Entry 1AI2 (X-ray diffraction, 1.90 A resolution); this record covers chain A.

[Chain A]
Protein: Isocitrate dehydrogenase
From: Escherichia coli
Notes: EC 1.1.1.42
Reference sequence: P08200 (IDH_ECOLI); numbering as in UniProt (aligned over 1-416)
Chain sequence (416 residues; row label = number of the first residue in the row):
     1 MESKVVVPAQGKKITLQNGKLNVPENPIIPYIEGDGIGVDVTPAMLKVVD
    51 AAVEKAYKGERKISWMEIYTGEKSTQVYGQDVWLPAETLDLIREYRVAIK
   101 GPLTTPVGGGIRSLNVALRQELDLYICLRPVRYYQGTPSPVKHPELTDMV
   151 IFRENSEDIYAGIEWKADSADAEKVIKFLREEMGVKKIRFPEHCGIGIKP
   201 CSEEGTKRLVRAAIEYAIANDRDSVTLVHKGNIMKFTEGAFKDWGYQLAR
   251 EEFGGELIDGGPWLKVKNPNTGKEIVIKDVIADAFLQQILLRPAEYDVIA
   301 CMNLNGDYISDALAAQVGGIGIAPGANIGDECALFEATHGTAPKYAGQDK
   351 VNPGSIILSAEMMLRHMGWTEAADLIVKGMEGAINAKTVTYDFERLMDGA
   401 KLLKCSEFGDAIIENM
Disordered / not traced: 1-2
Metal / ion sites: isocitrate calcium complex Ca: Asp283, Asp307, Asp311
Small-molecule neighbours:
  - isocitrate calcium complex (ICA): Leu103, Ser113, Asn115, Val116, Arg119, Arg129, Arg153, Tyr160, Lys230, Ile233, Asp283, Asp307, Asp311, Glu336
  - NADP (NAP; NADP nicotinamide-adenine-dinucleotide phosphate): Ile37, Lys100, Pro102, Leu103, Thr104, Thr105, Asn115, Arg129, Gly321, Ala337, Thr338, His339, Gly340, Thr341, Ala342, Pro343, Lys344, Tyr345, Val351, Asn352, Tyr391, Asp392, Arg395
From the paper describing this entry:
  - binding site for NADP: Lys344
  - isocitrate calcium complex coordination: Asp307, Asp311
  - isocitrate calcium complex coordination through a water molecule: Thr338
  - mutagenesis - K344M, Y345F: decreased binding to NADP
  - mutagenesis - K344M, Y345F: unchanged catalytic activity on NADP
  - binding site for isocitrate calcium complex: Thr338

[In short]
Bound to chain A: NADP and isocitrate calcium complex. The isocitrate calcium complex Ca site is built by
Asp283, Asp307 and Asp311. From the paper: a binding site for NADP at Lys344; K344M and Y345F reduce binding
to NADP.
Chain A is Isocitrate dehydrogenase (Escherichia coli); the structure, Isocitrate dehydrogenase complexed with
isocitrate, nadp+, and calcium (flash-cooled), was determined by X-ray diffraction, deposited together with
1AI3.
